Entry 7BIN (electron microscopy, 3.20 A resolution); this record covers chains X and c of the 56 polymer chains in the assembly.

Chain X:
Protein: Flagellar basal-body rod protein FlgC
Source organism: Salmonella enterica subsp. enterica serovar Typhi
UniProtKB: P0A1I7 (FLGC_SALTY); numbering as in UniProt (aligned over 1-134)
Sequence (134 residues; numbered 1 to 134; the number before each row is that of its first residue):
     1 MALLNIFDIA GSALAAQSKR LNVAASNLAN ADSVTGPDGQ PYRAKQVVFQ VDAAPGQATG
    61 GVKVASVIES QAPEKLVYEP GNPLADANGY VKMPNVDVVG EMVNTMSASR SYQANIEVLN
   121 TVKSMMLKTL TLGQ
Unresolved in the structure: 1-2

Chain c:
Protein: Flagellar basal-body rod protein FlgF
Source organism: Salmonella enterica subsp. enterica serovar Typhi
UniProtKB: P16323 (FLGF_SALTY); residue numbers follow UniProt; this construct covers 1-251
Sequence (251 residues; row label = number of the first residue in the row):
     1 MDHAIYTAMG AASQTLNQQA VTASNLANAS TPGFRAQLNA LRAVPVDGLS LATRTLVTAS
    61 TPGADMTPGQ LDYTSRPLDV ALQQDGWLVV QAADGAEGYT RNGNIQVGPT GQLTIQGHPV
   121 IGEGGPITVP EGSEITIAAD GTISALNPGD PPNTVAPVGR LKLVKAEGNE VQRSDDGLFR
   181 LTAEAQAERG AVLAADPSIR IMSGVLEGSN VKPVEAMTDM IANARRFEMQ MKVITSVDEN
   241 EGRANQLLSM S
Unresolved in the structure: 1, 251

Interface between chain X and chain c:
Residue-residue contacts - 64 pairs, chain X then chain c:
  Lys19(X) - Leu51(c)
  Leu21(X) - Ala4(c)  hydrophobic
  Leu21(X) - Val237(c)  hydrophobic
  Leu21(X) - Asn240(c)
  Asn22(X) - Ala4(c)
  Asn22(X) - Thr53(c)
  Asn22(X) - Arg54(c)  hydrogen bond
  Val23(X) - Thr53(c)
  Ala25(X) - Thr7(c)
  Ser26(X) - Thr53(c)  hydrogen bond (side chain-backbone)
  Ser26(X) - Arg54(c)
  Ser26(X) - Thr55(c)  hydrogen bond (side chain-backbone)
  Leu28(X) - Met229(c)  hydrophobic
  Leu28(X) - Gln230(c)  hydrogen bond (backbone-side chain)
  Leu28(X) - Val233(c)  hydrophobic
  Ala29(X) - Ala11(c)  hydrophobic
  Ala29(X) - Val57(c)
  Ala29(X) - Gln230(c)
  Asn30(X) - Ala43(c)
  Asn30(X) - Thr55(c)  hydrogen bond
  Asn30(X) - Leu56(c)  hydrogen bond (side chain-backbone)
  Asn30(X) - Val57(c)
  Asp32(X) - Leu41(c)
  Asp32(X) - Arg226(c)  salt bridge
  Ser33(X) - Leu41(c)
  Val34(X) - Ala40(c)  hydrophobic
  Val34(X) - Leu41(c)  hydrogen bond (backbone-backbone)
  Thr35(X) - Leu41(c)
  Thr35(X) - Arg42(c)
  Thr35(X) - Ala43(c)  hydrogen bond (backbone-backbone)
  Gly36(X) - Arg42(c)  hydrogen bond (backbone-side chain)
  Gly36(X) - Ala43(c)
  Pro37(X) - Arg42(c)  hydrogen bond (backbone-side chain)
  Pro37(X) - Ala43(c)
  Pro37(X) - Pro45(c)
  Tyr42(X) - Ala43(c)  hydrophobic
  Tyr42(X) - Thr55(c)
  Lys45(X) - Ala52(c)  hydrogen bond (side chain-backbone)
  Lys45(X) - Thr53(c)
  Lys45(X) - Thr55(c)
  Val64(X) - Leu51(c)
  Ser66(X) - Leu51(c)
  Val67(X) - Leu51(c)
  Val98(X) - Met229(c)  hydrophobic
  Met102(X) - Met229(c)  hydrophobic
  Met102(X) - Lys232(c)
  Thr105(X) - Ser236(c)
  Met106(X) - Lys232(c)
  Ser109(X) - Ser236(c)
  Ser109(X) - Asn240(c)
  Ser109(X) - Arg243(c)
  Arg110(X) - Arg243(c)
  Tyr112(X) - Ala244(c)  hydrophobic
  Gln113(X) - Arg243(c)  hydrogen bond
  Ile116(X) - Arg243(c)
  Ile116(X) - Ala244(c)  hydrophobic
  Ile116(X) - Leu247(c)  hydrophobic
  Leu119(X) - Leu247(c)  hydrophobic
  Asn120(X) - Gln246(c)
  Asn120(X) - Leu247(c)
  Lys123(X) - Leu247(c)
  Lys123(X) - Ser249(c)  hydrogen bond (side chain-backbone)
  Lys123(X) - Met250(c)
  Ser124(X) - Met250(c)
Interface residues without a listed pair, chain X (36 interface residues in all): Leu14, Ala31, Leu127
Interface residues without a listed pair, chain c (30 interface residues in all): Glu239

Summary:
Chain X and chain c form an interface of 36 and 30 residues respectively; the contacts include 13 hydrogen
bonds and 1 salt bridge. Polar contacts include Asp32(X)-Arg226(c), Asn22(X)-Arg54(c) and Ser26(X)-Thr53(c).
Chain X is Flagellar basal-body rod protein FlgC and chain c is Flagellar basal-body rod protein FlgF, both
from Salmonella enterica subsp. enterica serovar Typhi; the structure, Salmonella export gate and rod refined
in focussed C1 map, was determined by electron microscopy (same publication as 7BGL, 7BHQ, 7BJ2, 7BK0 and
7NVG).
